PDB entry 8STY | X-ray diffraction, 1.90 A resolution | chain A

# Chain A
Molecule: 3C-like proteinase nsp5
Source organism: Severe acute respiratory syndrome coronavirus 2
Notes: EC 3.4.22.69
UniProt: P0DTD1 (R1AB_SARS2); residues 1-306 here correspond to UniProt positions 3264-3569 (UniProt number = residue number + 3263)
Amino-acid sequence (306 residues; numbered 1 to 306; the number before each row is that of its first residue):
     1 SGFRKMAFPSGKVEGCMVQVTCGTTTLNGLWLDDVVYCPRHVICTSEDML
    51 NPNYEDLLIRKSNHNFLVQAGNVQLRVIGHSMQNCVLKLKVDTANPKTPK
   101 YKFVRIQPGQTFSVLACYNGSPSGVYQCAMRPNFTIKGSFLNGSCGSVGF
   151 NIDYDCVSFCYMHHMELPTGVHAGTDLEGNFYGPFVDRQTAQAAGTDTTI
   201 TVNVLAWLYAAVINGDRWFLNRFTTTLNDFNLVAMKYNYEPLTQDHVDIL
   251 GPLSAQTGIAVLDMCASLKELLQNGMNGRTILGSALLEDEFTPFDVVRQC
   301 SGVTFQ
Glycans and other covalent adducts: compound WGE linked to Cys145
Residues lining bound ligands: WGE (benzyl (3S)-3-({(2S)-1-hydroxy-3-[(3S)-2-oxopyrrolidin-3-yl]propan-2-yl}carbamoyl)-2-azaspiro[4.4]nonane-2-carboxylate): Ser1, His41, Cys44, Met49, Tyr54, Phe140, Leu141, Asn142, Gly143, Ser144, His163, His164, Met165, Glu166, His172, Asp187, Arg188, Gln189
Curated features (UniProtKB/Swiss-Prot):
  - active site: His41 (For 3CL-PRO activity), Cys145 (Nucleophile)
  - site: Gln306 (Cleavage)
  - cross-link (Glycyl lysine isopeptide (Lys-Gly)): Lys5 (interchain with G-Cter in ubiquitin), Lys90 (interchain with G-Cter in ubiquitin)
From the paper describing this entry:
  - binding site for WGE: Met49, Cys145
  - catalytic residues: Cys145 (citing earlier work)

# In short
Covalently linked compound WGE: at Cys145. UniProt lists active-site residues His41 and Cys145. From the
paper: the catalytic residue Cys145; a binding site for WGE at Met49 and Cys145.
Chain A is 3C-like proteinase nsp5 (Severe acute respiratory syndrome coronavirus 2); the structure, Structure
of the SARS-CoV-2 main protease in complex with inhibitor MPI60, was determined by X-ray diffraction,
deposited together with 8STZ, 7SD9, 7SDA and 7SDC.
